PDB entry 5OW5 | X-ray diffraction, 1.70 A resolution | chains B and E of the 3 polymer chains in the assembly

[Chain B]
Name: Katanin p60 ATPase-containing subunit A1
Source organism: Mus musculus
Notes: EC 3.6.4.3
UniProt: E9PZI6 (E9PZI6_MOUSE); residues 1-78 here correspond to UniProt positions 3-80 (UniProt number = residue number + 2)
Amino-acid sequence (80 residues; numbered -1 to 78; the number before each row is that of its first residue; numbers below 1 keep their minus sign (Met-1 is residue -1)):
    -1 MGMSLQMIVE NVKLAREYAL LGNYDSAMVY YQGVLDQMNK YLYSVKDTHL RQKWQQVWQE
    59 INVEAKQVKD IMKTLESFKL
Unresolved in the structure: -1 to 1
Sequence notes: initiating methionine (-1); expression tag (0)

[Chain E]
Name: Calmodulin-regulated spectrin-associated protein
Amino-acid sequence (10 residues; numbered 8 to 17; the number before each row is that of its first residue):
     8 IEEALQIIHS

[Chain B / chain E interface]
Pairs across the interface (6; chain B residue first):
  Lys11(B) with His16(E), hydrogen bond
  Leu18(B) with Ile8(E); Ala11(E), hydrophobic; Leu12(E), hydrophobic; Ile15(E), hydrophobic
  Leu19(B) with Ile8(E), hydrophobic
Other interface residues (no listed pair), chain B (5 interface residues in all): Arg14, Glu15
Interface features reported in the paper:
  - interface residues, chain B: Leu18(B), Leu19(B)
  - hot spots on chain B (mutagenesis) - L18A, L19A: decreased binding to Calmodulin-regulated spectrin-associated protein (chain E)

[Summary]
The chain B/chain E interface involves 5 residues from each chain, with 1 hydrogen bond. Its one
hydrogen-bonded contact is Lys11(B)-His16(E). From the paper: L18A and L19A of chain B reduce binding to
Calmodulin-regulated spectrin-associated protein (chain E); interface residues Leu18(B) and Leu19(B).
Here chain B is Katanin p60 ATPase-containing subunit A1 (Mus musculus) and chain E is Calmodulin-regulated
spectrin-associated protein. Entry 5OW5 (p60p80-CAMSAP complex) was determined by X-ray diffraction.
